PDB entry 4F33 | X-ray diffraction, 1.75 A resolution | chains A and B

Chain A:
Protein: MORAb-009 FAB light chain
Organism: Mus musculus
Notes: antibody fragment or engineered binder
Sequence (213 residues; numbered 2 to 214; the number before each row is that of its first residue):
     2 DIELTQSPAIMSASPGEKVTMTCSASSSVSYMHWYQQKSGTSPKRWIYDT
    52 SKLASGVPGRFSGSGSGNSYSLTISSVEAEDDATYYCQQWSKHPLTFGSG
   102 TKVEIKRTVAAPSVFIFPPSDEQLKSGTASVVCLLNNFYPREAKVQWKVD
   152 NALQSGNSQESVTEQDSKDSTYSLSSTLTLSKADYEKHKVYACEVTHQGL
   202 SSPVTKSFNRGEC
Disordered / not traced: 213-214
Disulfide bonds: Cys24-Cys88, Cys134-Cys194

Chain B:
Protein: MORAb-009 FAB heavy chain
Organism: Mus musculus
Notes: antibody fragment or engineered binder
Sequence (231 residues; each row starts with the number of its first residue):
     1 EVQLQQSGPELEKPGASVKISCKASGYSFTGYTMNWVKQSHGKSLEWIGL
    51 ITPYNGASSYNQKFRGKATLTVDKSSSTAYMDLLSLTSEDSAVYFCARGG
   101 YDGRGFDYWGSGTPVTVSSASTKGPSVFPLAPSSKSTSGGTAALGCLVKD
   151 YFPEPVTVSWNSGALTSGVHTFPAVLQSSGLYSLSSVVTVPSSSLGTQTY
   201 ICNVNHKPSNTKVDKKVEPKSCDKTHTCPPC
Disordered / not traced: 221-231
Modified residues: Glu1 (pyroglutamic acid; PCA)
Disulfide bonds: Cys22-Cys96, Cys146-Cys202

How chain A and chain B interact:
Pairs across the interface - 63 pairs, chain A then chain B:
  His34(A) - Gly103(B)
  His34(A) - Gly105(B)
  Tyr36(A) - Gly105(B)
  Tyr36(A) - Phe106(B)  hydrogen bond (side chain-backbone)
  Tyr36(A) - Trp109(B)
  Gln38(A) - Gln39(B)  hydrogen bond
  Ser43(A) - Phe95(B)
  Ser43(A) - Gly110(B)  hydrogen bond (side chain-backbone)
  Ser43(A) - Ser111(B)  hydrogen bond (side chain-backbone)
  Pro44(A) - Phe95(B)
  Pro44(A) - Trp109(B)
  Arg46(A) - Arg104(B)  hydrogen bond (side chain-backbone)
  Arg46(A) - Phe106(B)
  Arg46(A) - Asp107(B)
  Tyr49(A) - Arg104(B)
  Asp50(A) - Gly103(B)
  Tyr87(A) - Gln39(B)
  Tyr87(A) - Lys43(B)  hydrogen bond (side chain-backbone)
  Tyr87(A) - Leu45(B)  hydrophobic
  Trp91(A) - Gly103(B)
  His94(A) - Trp47(B)
  His94(A) - Ser59(B)
  His94(A) - Tyr60(B)  hydrogen bond (side chain-backbone)
  Pro95(A) - Asn61(B)
  Leu96(A) - Trp47(B)
  Leu96(A) - Phe106(B)  hydrophobic
  Phe98(A) - Leu45(B)
  Phe98(A) - Phe106(B)  hydrophobic
  Phe116(A) - Lys135(B)
  Phe116(A) - Ser136(B)
  Phe116(A) - Thr137(B)
  Ile117(A) - Lys135(B)  hydrogen bond (backbone-backbone)
  Phe118(A) - Leu130(B)  hydrophobic
  Phe118(A) - Ala131(B)
  Phe118(A) - Ser136(B)
  Phe118(A) - Ala143(B)
  Ser121(A) - Phe128(B)
  Ser121(A) - Pro129(B)
  Glu123(A) - Lys215(B)  salt bridge
  Gln124(A) - Phe128(B)
  Gln124(A) - Lys149(B)
  Ser131(A) - Leu147(B)
  Ser131(A) - Lys149(B)
  Val133(A) - Leu130(B)  hydrophobic
  Leu135(A) - Phe172(B)  hydrophobic
  Leu135(A) - Val187(B)  hydrophobic
  Asn137(A) - His170(B)  hydrogen bond
  Asn137(A) - Thr189(B)
  Asn138(A) - His170(B)  hydrogen bond
  Gln160(A) - Val175(B)
  Gln160(A) - Leu176(B)  hydrogen bond (side chain-backbone)
  Gln160(A) - Gln177(B)
  Glu161(A) - Val175(B)
  Ser162(A) - Phe172(B)
  Ser162(A) - Pro173(B)  hydrogen bond (side chain-backbone)
  Ser162(A) - Val175(B)
  Val163(A) - Pro173(B)
  Thr164(A) - Phe172(B)
  Ser174(A) - His170(B)  hydrogen bond
  Ser174(A) - Phe172(B)
  Leu175(A) - Phe172(B)
  Ser176(A) - Phe172(B)
  Ser208(A) - Lys135(B)  hydrogen bond (backbone-side chain)
Other interface residues (no listed pair), chain A (38 interface residues in all): Gln89, Thr129, Asp167, Phe209
Other interface residues (no listed pair), chain B (44 interface residues in all): Val37, Gly42, Glu46, Gly112, Val127, Ser138, Leu144, Thr171, Ser185

In short:
38 residues of chain A face 44 of chain B across their interface; the contacts include 14 hydrogen bonds and 1
salt bridge. Polar contacts include Glu123(A)-Lys215(B), Tyr36(A)-Phe106(B) and Gln38(A)-Gln39(B).
Here chain A is MORAb-009 FAB light chain and chain B is MORAb-009 FAB heavy chain, both from Mus musculus.
Entry 4F33 (Crystal Structure of therapeutic antibody MORAb-009) was determined by X-ray diffraction together
with 4F3F from the same study.
